Entry 1G65 (X-ray diffraction, 2.25 A resolution); this record covers chains C and D of the 30 polymer chains in the assembly.

Chain C:
Name: Proteasome component PRE6
Organism: Saccharomyces cerevisiae
Notes: EC 3.4.25.1
UniProtKB: P40303 (PSA7_YEAST); the construct lacks a stretch of the UniProt sequence and is renumbered around it, so the offset changes along the chain: 7-62 = UniProt 3-58; 63-143 = UniProt 60-140; 145-180 = UniProt 144-179; 182-203 = UniProt 184-205; 1 more segments
Chain sequence (241 residues; row label = number of the first residue in the row; note: 3 numbers in that range are skipped by the numbering (no residue carries them; nothing is unmodelled there); a row labelled like 180A-180D holds insertion residues (180A, then the next letters in order)):
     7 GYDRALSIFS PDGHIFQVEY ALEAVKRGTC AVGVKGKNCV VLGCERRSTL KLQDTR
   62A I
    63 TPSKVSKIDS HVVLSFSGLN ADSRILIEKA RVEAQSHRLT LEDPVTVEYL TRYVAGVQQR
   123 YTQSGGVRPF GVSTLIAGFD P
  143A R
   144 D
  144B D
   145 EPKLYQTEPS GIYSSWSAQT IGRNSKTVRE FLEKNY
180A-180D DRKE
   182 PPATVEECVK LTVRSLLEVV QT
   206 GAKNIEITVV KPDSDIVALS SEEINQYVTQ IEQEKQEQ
Swiss-Prot annotation at these positions:
  - modified residue: Thr63 (Phosphothreonine)

Chain D:
Name: Proteasome component PUP2
Organism: Saccharomyces cerevisiae
Notes: EC 3.4.25.1
UniProtKB: P32379 (PSA5_YEAST); the construct lacks a stretch of the UniProt sequence and is renumbered around it, so the offset changes along the chain: 9-123 = UniProt 9-123; 125-144 = UniProt 131-150; 145-180 = UniProt 152-187; 184-202 = UniProt 191-209; 3 more segments
Chain sequence (242 residues; each row starts with the number of its first residue; note: 7 numbers in that range are skipped by the numbering (no residue carries them; nothing is unmodelled there); a row labelled like 123A-123G holds insertion residues (123A, then the next letters in order)):
     9 DRGVSTFSPE GRLFQVEYSL EAIKLGSTAI GIATKEGVVL GVEKRATSPL LESDSIEKIV
    69 EIDRHIGCAM SGLTADARSM IEHARTAAVT HNLYYDEDIN VESLTQSVCD LALRF
123A-123G GEGASGE
   125 ERLMSRPFGV ALLIAGHDAD
  144A D
   145 GYQLFHAEPS GTFYRYNAKA IGSGSEGAQA ELLNEW
180C-180E HSS
   184 LTLKEAELLV LKILKQVME
   205 EKLDE
209A-209B NN
   210 AQLSCITKQD GFKIYDNEKT AELI
   235 KELKEKEAAE
Metal / ion sites: Mg2+: Glu105 (shared with 2 residues of chain L)

How chain C and chain D interact:
Pairs across the interface (57; chain C residue first):
  Asp9(C) - Glu123B(D)
  Arg10(C) - Glu123B(D)
  Ala11(C) - Val12(D)  hydrophobic
  Ala11(C) - Glu123B(D)  hydrogen bond (backbone-side chain)
  Ala11(C) - Ser129(D)
  Ser13(C) - Ser129(D)  hydrogen bond (backbone-side chain)
  Ser13(C) - Arg130(D)
  Ile14(C) - Val12(D)  hydrophobic
  Ile14(C) - Gln23(D)
  Phe15(C) - Gln23(D)  hydrogen bond (backbone-side chain)
  Phe15(C) - Tyr26(D)
  Phe15(C) - Ser27(D)
  Phe15(C) - Leu81(D)  hydrophobic
  Phe15(C) - Arg130(D)
  Phe15(C) - Pro131(D)
  Phe15(C) - Gly133(D)
  Ser16(C) - Tyr26(D)
  Pro17(C) - Tyr26(D)
  Pro17(C) - Glu29(D)
  Asp18(C) - Glu29(D)
  Gly19(C) - Tyr26(D)
  Gly19(C) - Ala30(D)
  Ile21(C) - Leu81(D)  hydrophobic
  Ile21(C) - Arg130(D)
  Lys41(C) - Glu60(D)  salt bridge
  Gln121(C) - Ala83(D)
  Gln121(C) - Asp84(D)
  Thr124(C) - Arg130(D)  hydrogen bond (backbone-side chain)
  Gln125(C) - Met128(D)
  Gln125(C) - Ser129(D)  hydrogen bond (backbone-backbone)
  Gln125(C) - Arg130(D)
  Gln125(C) - Pro131(D)
  Ser126(C) - Ser129(D)
  Gly127(C) - Ser129(D)
  Ser154(C) - Ala83(D)
  Gly155(C) - Ala83(D)
  Ile156(C) - Thr82(D)
  Ile156(C) - Ala83(D)
  Tyr157(C) - Glu65(D)
  Ser158(C) - Leu59(D)
  Ser158(C) - Ser63(D)
  Ser159(C) - Leu59(D)
  Ser159(C) - Glu60(D)  hydrogen bond (backbone-backbone)
  Ser159(C) - Ser63(D)  hydrogen bond
  Trp160(C) - Ser56(D)
  Trp160(C) - Leu58(D)  hydrophobic
  Trp160(C) - Leu59(D)
  Trp160(C) - Glu60(D)
  Ser161(C) - Leu58(D)  hydrogen bond (side chain-backbone)
  Ser161(C) - Glu60(D)  hydrogen bond
  Ala162(C) - Leu58(D)
  Glu177(C) - Ser56(D)  hydrogen bond
  Glu177(C) - Pro57(D)
  Arg180B(C) - Pro57(D)  hydrogen bond (side chain-backbone)
  Arg180B(C) - Leu58(D)  hydrogen bond (side chain-backbone)
  Arg180B(C) - Leu59(D)  hydrogen bond (side chain-backbone)
  Arg180B(C) - Glu60(D)
Other interface residues (no listed pair), chain C (31 interface residues in all): His20, Leu176, Tyr180
Other interface residues (no listed pair), chain D (28 interface residues in all): Asp9, Leu33, Arg86, Gly123C, Phe132

Summary:
31 residues of chain C and 28 residues of chain D are in contact, with 13 hydrogen bonds and 1 salt bridge.
Among the polar pairs are Lys41(C)-Glu60(D), Ala11(C)-Glu123B(D) and Ser13(C)-Ser129(D).
Chain C is Proteasome component PRE6 and chain D is Proteasome component PUP2, both from Saccharomyces
cerevisiae; the structure, Crystal structure of epoxomicin:20s proteasome reveals a molecular basis for
selectivity of alpha,beta-epoxyketone proteasome inhibitors, was determined by X-ray diffraction.
